PDB entry 7UPF | electron microscopy, 3.30 A resolution | chains A and B of the 10 polymer chains in the assembly

Chain A (and B):
Name: Isoform Tau-F of Microtubule-associated protein tau
From: Homo sapiens
Notes: chain B of this document is another copy of the same molecule, construct and numbering; everything in this record applies to it too
UniProt: P10636-8 (TAU-8_HUMAN); residues 1-441 here = UniProt positions 1-441
Sequence (441 residues; each row starts with the number of its first residue):
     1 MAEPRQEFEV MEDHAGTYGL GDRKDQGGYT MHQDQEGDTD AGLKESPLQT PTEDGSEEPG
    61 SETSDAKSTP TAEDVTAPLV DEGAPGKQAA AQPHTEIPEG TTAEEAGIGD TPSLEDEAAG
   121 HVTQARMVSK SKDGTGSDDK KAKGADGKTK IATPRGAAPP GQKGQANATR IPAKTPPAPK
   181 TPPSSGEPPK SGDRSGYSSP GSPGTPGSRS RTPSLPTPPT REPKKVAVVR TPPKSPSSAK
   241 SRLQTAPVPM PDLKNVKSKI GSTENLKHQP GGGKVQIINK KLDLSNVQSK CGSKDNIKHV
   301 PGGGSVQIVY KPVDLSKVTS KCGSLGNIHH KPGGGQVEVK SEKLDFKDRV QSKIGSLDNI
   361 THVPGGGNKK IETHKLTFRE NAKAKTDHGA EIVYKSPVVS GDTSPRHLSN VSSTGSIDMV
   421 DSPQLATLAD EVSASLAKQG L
Disordered / not traced: 1-305, 380-441

Interface between chain A and chain B:
Contacting residue pairs (9):
  K331(A) - Q336(B)
  K331(A) - E338(B)  salt bridge
  P332(A) - Q336(B)
  G333(A) - Q336(B)  hydrogen bond (backbone-side chain)
  G334(A) - G333(B)
  G334(A) - G334(B)
  Q336(A) - K331(B)  hydrogen bond (side chain-backbone)
  Q336(A) - P332(B)
  Q336(A) - G333(B)
Interface residues without a listed pair, chain A (6 interface residues in all): G335
Interface residues without a listed pair, chain B (7 interface residues in all): G335

Summary:
6 residues of chain A and 7 residues of chain B are in contact, with 2 hydrogen bonds and 1 salt bridge. Polar
contacts include K331(A)-E338(B), G333(A)-Q336(B) and Q336(A)-K331(B).
Chain A and chain B are both Isoform Tau-F of Microtubule-associated protein tau (Homo sapiens); the
structure, Tau Paired Helical Filament from Alzheimer's Disease incubated 1 hr. with EGCG, was determined by
electron microscopy, deposited together with 7UPE and 7UPG.
